6VK5 - chains B and F of the 8 polymer chains in the assembly; structure by X-ray diffraction, 1.86 A resolution.

== Chain B (and F) ==
Protein: Methane monooxygenase
Source organism: Methylosinus trichosporium OB3b
Notes: chain F of this document is another copy of the same molecule, construct and numbering; everything in this record applies to it too
Reference sequence: A0A2D2D5X7 (A0A2D2D5X7_METTR); residues 1-395 here = UniProt positions 1-395
Amino-acid sequence (395 residues; numbered 1 to 395; the number before each row is that of its first residue):
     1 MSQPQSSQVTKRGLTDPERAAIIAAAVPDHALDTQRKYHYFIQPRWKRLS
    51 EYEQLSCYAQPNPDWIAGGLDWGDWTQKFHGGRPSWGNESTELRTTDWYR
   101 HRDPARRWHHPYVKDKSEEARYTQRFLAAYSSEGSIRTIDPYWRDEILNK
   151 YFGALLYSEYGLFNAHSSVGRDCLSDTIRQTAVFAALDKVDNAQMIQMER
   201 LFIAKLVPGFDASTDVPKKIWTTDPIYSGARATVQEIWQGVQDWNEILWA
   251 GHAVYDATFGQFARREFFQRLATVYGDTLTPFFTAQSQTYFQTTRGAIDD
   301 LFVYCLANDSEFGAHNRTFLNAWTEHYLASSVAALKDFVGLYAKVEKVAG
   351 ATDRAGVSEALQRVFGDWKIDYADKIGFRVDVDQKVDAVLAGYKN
Unresolved in the structure: 1-3

== Chain B / chain F interface ==
Residue-residue contacts (72):
  Leu14(B) with Thr15(F)
  Thr15(B) with Leu14(F)
  Pro17(B) with Pro17(F); Ala21(F)
  Ala21(B) with Pro17(F)
  Lys114(B) with Arg121(F)
  Asp115(B) with Arg121(F), salt bridge; Arg125(F), salt bridge
  Glu118(B) with Glu118(F); Arg121(F), salt bridge; Tyr122(F); Arg125(F), salt bridge
  Glu119(B) with Tyr122(F); Arg125(F), salt bridge
  Arg121(B) with Lys114(F); Asp115(F), salt bridge; Glu118(F), salt bridge
  Tyr122(B) with Glu118(F); Glu119(F); Tyr122(F), hydrophobic; Ala285(F); Gln286(F)
  Arg125(B) with Asp115(F), salt bridge; Glu118(F), salt bridge; Glu119(F), salt bridge
  Phe126(B) with Ala285(F), hydrophobic; Thr289(F)
  Ala129(B) with Thr289(F); Gln292(F)
  Ser132(B) with Gln292(F)
  Glu133(B) with Gln261(F), hydrogen bond; Arg265(F); Gln288(F), hydrogen bond; Phe291(F); Gln292(F), hydrogen bond
  Ser135(B) with Arg265(F); Gln269(F)
  Arg137(B) with Arg363(F); Asp367(F), salt bridge
  Thr138(B) with Arg270(F); Arg363(F)
  Gln261(B) with Glu133(F), hydrogen bond
  Arg265(B) with Glu133(F); Ser135(F)
  Gln269(B) with Ser135(F)
  Arg270(B) with Thr138(F)
  Ala272(B) with Thr273(F)
  Thr273(B) with Ala272(F); Thr273(F); Val274(F), hydrogen bond (backbone-backbone); Tyr275(F); Gly276(F), hydrogen bond (backbone-backbone); Asp277(F); Thr278(F)
  Val274(B) with Thr273(F), hydrogen bond (backbone-backbone)
  Tyr275(B) with Thr273(F)
  Gly276(B) with Thr273(F), hydrogen bond (backbone-backbone)
  Asp277(B) with Thr273(F)
  Thr278(B) with Thr273(F)
  Ala285(B) with Tyr122(F); Phe126(F), hydrophobic
  Gln286(B) with Tyr122(F)
  Gln288(B) with Glu133(F), hydrogen bond
  Thr289(B) with Phe126(F); Ala129(F)
  Phe291(B) with Glu133(F)
  Gln292(B) with Ala129(F); Ser132(F); Glu133(F), hydrogen bond
  Arg363(B) with Arg137(F); Thr138(F)
  Asp367(B) with Arg137(F), salt bridge
Other interface residues (no listed pair), chain B (41 interface residues in all): Ala20, Ser117, Phe282, Arg295
Other interface residues (no listed pair), chain F (41 interface residues in all): Ala20, Ser117, Phe282, Arg295

== In short ==
The chain B/chain F interface involves 41 residues from each chain; the contacts include 10 hydrogen bonds and
12 salt bridges. Among the polar pairs are Asp115(B)-Arg121(F), Asp115(B)-Arg125(F) and Glu118(B)-Arg121(F).
Chain B and chain F are both Methane monooxygenase (Methylosinus trichosporium OB3b); the structure, Crystal
Structure of Methylosinus trichosporium OB3b Soluble Methane Monooxygenase Hydroxylase and Regulatory
Component Complex, was determined by X-ray diffraction together with 6VK4, 6VK6, 6VK7 and 6VK8 from the same
study.
